PDB entry 5LEJ | X-ray diffraction, 2.70 A resolution | chains A and D of the 4 polymer chains in the assembly

Chain A:
Molecule: Listeriolysin regulatory protein
Organism: Listeria monocytogenes serovar 1/2a (strain ATCC BAA-679 / EGD-e)
UniProt: P22262 (PRFA_LISMO); residues 1-237 here = UniProt positions 1-237
Sequence (237 residues; numbered 1 to 237; the number before each row is that of its first residue):
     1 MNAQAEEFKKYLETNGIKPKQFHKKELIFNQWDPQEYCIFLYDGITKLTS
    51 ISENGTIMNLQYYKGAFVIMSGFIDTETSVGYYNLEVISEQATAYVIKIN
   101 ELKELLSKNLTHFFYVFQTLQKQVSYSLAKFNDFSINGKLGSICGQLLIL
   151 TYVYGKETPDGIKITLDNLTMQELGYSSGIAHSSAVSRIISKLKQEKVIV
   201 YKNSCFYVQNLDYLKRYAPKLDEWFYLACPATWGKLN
Disordered / not traced: 1
UniProt features mapped onto this chain:
  - natural variant: Gly145 (G145S: In prfA* mutant which constitutively overexpresses virulence genes. Presumably blocks prfA in a cofactor-independent transcriptionally active conformation)

Chain D:
Molecule: 30-nt DNA strand
Sequence (30 nucleotides; numbered -15 to 15; 1 number in that range is skipped by the numbering (no residue carries it; nothing is unmodelled there); the number before each row is that of its first residue; numbers below 1 keep their minus sign (DT-15 is residue -15)):
   -15 TATCGTCGTTAACAA
     1 ATGTTAATGCCTCAA

Interface between chain A and chain D:
Residue-residue contacts (16):
  Gly138(A) with DT2(D), phosphate contact
  Lys139(A) with DT2(D), hydrogen bond to the phosphate; DG3(D), phosphate contact
  Leu140(A) with DT2(D), hydrogen bond to the phosphate
  Ile180(A) with DG3(D), phosphate contact
  His182(A) with DG3(D), sugar contact; DT4(D), salt bridge to the phosphate; DT5(D), phosphate contact
  Ser184(A) with DT4(D), base contact; DT5(D), hydrogen bond to the base; DA6(D), base contact
  Ala185(A) with DG3(D), phosphate contact; DT4(D), base contact
  Arg188(A) with DT2(D), base contact; DG3(D), hydrogen bond to the base
  Lys192(A) with DA1(D), salt bridge to the phosphate
Also at the interface, not in a pair above, chain A (13 interface residues in all): Asn137, Gly179, Ala181, Ile189

Summary:
13 residues of chain A and 6 residues of chain D are in contact, with 4 hydrogen bonds and 2 salt bridges.
Polar pairs include Ser184(A)-DT5(D), Arg188(A)-DG3(D) and Lys139(A)-DT2(D).
Here chain A is Listeriolysin regulatory protein (Listeria monocytogenes serovar 1/2a (strain ATCC BAA-679 /
EGD-e)) and chain D is a 30-nt DNA strand. Entry 5LEJ (The Transcriptional Regulator PrfA from Listeria
Monocytogenes in complex with a 30-bp operator PrfA-box motif) was determined by X-ray diffraction, deposited
together with 5LEK and 5LRS.
